PDB entry 9E9R | electron microscopy, 9.00 A resolution (very low resolution: no residue pairs are listed; an interface is given only as per-side residue counts) | chain A

[Chain A]
Molecule: Apolipoprotein B 100
Source organism: Homo sapiens
UniProt: P04114 (APOB_HUMAN); numbering as in UniProt (aligned over 1-4563)
Amino-acid sequence (4563 residues; row label = number of the first residue in the row):
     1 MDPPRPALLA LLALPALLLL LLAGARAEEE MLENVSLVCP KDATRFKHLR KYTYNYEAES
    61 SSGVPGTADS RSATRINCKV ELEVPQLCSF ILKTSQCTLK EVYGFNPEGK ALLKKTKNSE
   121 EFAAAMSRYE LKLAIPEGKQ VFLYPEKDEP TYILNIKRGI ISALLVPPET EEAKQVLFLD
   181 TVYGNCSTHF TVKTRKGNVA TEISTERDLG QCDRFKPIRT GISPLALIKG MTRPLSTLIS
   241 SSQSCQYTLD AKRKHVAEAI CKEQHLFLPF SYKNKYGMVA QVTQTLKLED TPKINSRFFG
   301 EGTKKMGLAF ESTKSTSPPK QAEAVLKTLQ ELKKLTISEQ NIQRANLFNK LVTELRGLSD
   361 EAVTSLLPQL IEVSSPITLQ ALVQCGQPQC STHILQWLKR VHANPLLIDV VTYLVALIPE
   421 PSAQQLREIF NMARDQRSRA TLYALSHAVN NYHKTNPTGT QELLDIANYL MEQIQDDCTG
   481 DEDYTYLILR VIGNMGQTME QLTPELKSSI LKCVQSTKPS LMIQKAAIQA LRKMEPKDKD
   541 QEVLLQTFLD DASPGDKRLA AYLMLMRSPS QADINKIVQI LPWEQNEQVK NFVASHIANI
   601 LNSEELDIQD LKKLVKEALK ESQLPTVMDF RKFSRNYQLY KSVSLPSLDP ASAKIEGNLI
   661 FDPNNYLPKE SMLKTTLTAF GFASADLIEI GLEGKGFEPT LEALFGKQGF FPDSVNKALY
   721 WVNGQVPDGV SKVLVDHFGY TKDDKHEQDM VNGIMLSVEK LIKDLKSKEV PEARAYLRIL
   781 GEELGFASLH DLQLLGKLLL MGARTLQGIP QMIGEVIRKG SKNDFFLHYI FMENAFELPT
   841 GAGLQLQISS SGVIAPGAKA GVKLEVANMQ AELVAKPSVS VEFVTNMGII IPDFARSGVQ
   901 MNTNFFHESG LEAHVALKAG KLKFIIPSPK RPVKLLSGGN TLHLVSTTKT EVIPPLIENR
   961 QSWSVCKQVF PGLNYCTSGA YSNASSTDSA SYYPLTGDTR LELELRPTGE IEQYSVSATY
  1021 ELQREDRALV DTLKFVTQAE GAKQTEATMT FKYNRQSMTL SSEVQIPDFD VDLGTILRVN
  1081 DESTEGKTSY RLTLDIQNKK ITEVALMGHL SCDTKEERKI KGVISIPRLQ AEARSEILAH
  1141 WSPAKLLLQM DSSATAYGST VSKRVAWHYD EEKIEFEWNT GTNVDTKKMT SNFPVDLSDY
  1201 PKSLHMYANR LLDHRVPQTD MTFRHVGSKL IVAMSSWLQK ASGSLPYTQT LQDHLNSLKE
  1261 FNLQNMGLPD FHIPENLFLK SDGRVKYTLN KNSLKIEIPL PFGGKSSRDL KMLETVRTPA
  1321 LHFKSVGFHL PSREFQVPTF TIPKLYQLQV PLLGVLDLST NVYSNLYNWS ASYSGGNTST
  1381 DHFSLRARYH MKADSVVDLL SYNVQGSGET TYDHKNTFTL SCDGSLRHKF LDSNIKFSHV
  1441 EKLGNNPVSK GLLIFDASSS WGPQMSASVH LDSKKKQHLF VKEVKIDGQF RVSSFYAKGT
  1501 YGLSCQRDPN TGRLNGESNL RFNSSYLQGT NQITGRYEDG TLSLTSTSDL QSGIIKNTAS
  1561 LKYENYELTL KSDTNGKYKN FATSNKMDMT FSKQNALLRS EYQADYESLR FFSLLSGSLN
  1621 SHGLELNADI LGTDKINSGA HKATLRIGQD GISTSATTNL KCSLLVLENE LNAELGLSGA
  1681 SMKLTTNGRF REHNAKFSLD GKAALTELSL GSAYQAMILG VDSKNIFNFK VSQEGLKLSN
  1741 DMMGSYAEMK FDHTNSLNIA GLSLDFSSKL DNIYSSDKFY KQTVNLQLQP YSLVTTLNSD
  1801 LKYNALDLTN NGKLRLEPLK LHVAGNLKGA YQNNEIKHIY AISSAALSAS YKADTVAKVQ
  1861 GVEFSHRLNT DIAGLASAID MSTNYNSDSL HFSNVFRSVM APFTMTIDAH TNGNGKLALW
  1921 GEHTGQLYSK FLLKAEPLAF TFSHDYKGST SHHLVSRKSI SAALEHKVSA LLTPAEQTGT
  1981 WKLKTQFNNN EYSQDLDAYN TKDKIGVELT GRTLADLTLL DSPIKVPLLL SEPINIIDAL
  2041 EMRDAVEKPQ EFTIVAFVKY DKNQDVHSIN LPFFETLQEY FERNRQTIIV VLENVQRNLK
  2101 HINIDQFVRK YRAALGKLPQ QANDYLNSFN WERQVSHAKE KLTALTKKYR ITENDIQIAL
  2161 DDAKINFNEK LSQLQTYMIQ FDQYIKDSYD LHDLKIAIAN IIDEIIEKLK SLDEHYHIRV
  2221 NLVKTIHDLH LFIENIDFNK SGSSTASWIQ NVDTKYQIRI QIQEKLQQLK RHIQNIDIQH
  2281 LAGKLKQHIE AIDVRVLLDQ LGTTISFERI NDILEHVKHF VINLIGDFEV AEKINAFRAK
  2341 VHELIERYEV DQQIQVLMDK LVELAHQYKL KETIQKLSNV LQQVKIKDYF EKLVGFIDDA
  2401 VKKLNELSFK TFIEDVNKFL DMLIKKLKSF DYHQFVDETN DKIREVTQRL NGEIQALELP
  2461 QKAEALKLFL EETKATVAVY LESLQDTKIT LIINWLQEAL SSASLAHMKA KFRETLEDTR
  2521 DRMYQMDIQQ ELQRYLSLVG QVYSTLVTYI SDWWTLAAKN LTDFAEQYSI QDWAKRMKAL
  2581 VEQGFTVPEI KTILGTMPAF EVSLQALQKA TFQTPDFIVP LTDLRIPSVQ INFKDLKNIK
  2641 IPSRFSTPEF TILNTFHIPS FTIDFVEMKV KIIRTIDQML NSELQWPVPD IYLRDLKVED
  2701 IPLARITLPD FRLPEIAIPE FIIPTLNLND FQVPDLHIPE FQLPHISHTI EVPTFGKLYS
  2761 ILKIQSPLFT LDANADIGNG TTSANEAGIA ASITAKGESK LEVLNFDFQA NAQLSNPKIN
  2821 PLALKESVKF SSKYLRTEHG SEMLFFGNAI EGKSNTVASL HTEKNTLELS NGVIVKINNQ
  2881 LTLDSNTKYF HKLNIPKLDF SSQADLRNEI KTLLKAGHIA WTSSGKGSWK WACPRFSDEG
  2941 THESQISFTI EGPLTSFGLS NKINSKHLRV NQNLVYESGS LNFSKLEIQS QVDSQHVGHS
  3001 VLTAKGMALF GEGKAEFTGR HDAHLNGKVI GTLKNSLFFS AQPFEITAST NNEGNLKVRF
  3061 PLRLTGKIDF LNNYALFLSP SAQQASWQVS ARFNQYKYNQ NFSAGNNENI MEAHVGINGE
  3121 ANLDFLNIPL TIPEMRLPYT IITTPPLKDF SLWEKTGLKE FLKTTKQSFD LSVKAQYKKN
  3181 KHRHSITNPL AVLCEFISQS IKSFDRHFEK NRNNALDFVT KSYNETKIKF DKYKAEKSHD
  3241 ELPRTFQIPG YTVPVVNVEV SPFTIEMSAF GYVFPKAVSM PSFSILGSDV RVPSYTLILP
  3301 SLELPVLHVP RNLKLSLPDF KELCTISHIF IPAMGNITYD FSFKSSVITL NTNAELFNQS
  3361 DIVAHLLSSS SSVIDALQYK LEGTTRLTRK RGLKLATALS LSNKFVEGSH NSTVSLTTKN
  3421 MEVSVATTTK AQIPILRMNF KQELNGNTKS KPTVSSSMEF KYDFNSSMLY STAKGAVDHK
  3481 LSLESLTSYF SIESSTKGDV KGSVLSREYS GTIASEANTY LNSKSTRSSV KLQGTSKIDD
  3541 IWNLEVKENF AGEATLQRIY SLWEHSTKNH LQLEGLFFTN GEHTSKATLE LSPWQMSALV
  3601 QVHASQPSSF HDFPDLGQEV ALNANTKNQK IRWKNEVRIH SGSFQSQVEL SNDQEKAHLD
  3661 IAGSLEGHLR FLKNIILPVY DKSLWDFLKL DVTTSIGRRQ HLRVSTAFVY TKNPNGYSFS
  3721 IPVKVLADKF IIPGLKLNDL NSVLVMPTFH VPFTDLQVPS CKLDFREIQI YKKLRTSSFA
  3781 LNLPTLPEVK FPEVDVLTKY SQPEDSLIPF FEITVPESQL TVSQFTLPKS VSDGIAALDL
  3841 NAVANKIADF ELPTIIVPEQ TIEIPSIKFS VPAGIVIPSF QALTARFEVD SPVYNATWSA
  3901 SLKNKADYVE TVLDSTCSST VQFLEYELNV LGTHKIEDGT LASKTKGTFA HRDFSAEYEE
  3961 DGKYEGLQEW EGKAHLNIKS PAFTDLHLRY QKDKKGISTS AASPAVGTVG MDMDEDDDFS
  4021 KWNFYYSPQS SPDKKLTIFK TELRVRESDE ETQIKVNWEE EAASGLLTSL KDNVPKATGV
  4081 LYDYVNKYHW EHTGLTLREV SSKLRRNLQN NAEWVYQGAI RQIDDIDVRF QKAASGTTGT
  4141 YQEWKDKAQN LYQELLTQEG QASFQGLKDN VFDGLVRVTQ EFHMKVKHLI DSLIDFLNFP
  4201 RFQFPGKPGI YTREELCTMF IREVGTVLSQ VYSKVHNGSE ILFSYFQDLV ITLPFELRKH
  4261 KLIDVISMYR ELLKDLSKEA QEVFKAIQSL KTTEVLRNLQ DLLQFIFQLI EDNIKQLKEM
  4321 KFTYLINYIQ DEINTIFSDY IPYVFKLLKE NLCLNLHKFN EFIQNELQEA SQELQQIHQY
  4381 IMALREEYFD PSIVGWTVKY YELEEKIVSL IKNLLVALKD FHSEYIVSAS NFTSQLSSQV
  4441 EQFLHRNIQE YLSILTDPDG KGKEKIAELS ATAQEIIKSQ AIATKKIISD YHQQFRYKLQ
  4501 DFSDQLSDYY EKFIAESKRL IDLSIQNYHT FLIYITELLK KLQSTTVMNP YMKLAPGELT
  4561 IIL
Unresolved in the structure: 1-37, 1299-1345, 2102-2385, 2457-2717, 3196-3322, 4200-4291
Disulfide bonds: Cys-39/Cys-88, Cys-78/Cys-97, Cys-186/Cys-212, Cys-245/Cys-261, Cys-385/Cys-390, Cys-478/Cys-513, Cys-966/Cys-976, Cys-3194/Cys-3324
UniProt features mapped onto this chain:
  - region: Lys-3174 to His-3184 (Basic (possible receptor binding region)), Val-3373 to Leu-3393 (LDL receptor binding), Arg-3386 to Lys-3394 (Basic (possible receptor binding region))
  - modified residue: Lys-2004 (N6-acetyllysine), Ser-3279 (Phosphoserine), Ser-4048 (Phosphoserine), Thr-4052 (Phosphothreonine)
  - lipidation: Cys-1112 (S-palmitoyl cysteine)
  - glycosylation (N-linked (GlcNAc...) asparagine): Asn-34, Asn-185, Asn-983, Asn-1368, Asn-1377, Asn-1523, Asn-2239, Asn-2560, Asn-2779, Asn-2982, Asn-3101, Asn-3224, Asn-3336, Asn-3358, Asn-3411, Asn-3465, Asn-3895, Asn-4237, Asn-4431
  - natural variant: Leu-12 to Leu-14 (deletion), Thr-98 (T98I: Influences plasma concentrations of low density lipoprotein cholesterol), Ala-251 (A251T: Does not affect plasma lipid levels), Arg-490 (R490W: In FHBL1), Val-952 (V952L: In FHBL1; uncertain significance), Phe-2564 (F2564C: In a colorectal cancer sample), Arg-3527 (R3527Q: In FHCL2), Arg-3558 (R3558C: In FHCL2)
  - mutagenesis: Asp-483 (D483N: Impairs protein secretion; D483Q: Does not affect protein secretion), Arg-490 (R490A: Impairs protein secretion; R490K: Does not affect protein secretion)
What the authors report for this chain:
  - disease-associated variants - R3527Q: decreased binding to LDLR (citing earlier work)

[In short]
UniProt lists 2 mutagenesis sites. From the paper: R3527Q reduces binding to LDLR.
Chain A is Apolipoprotein B 100 (Homo sapiens); the structure, The Structure of ApoB100 from Human Low-Density
Lipoprotein, was determined by electron microscopy (same publication as 9EA7 and 9EAG).
